PDB entry 6IZD | X-ray diffraction, 1.60 A resolution | chain A

== Chain A ==
Name: Beta-lactamase
From: Vibrio parahaemolyticus
Notes: EC 3.5.2.6
UniProt: A0A3E1IK87 (A0A3E1IK87_VIBPH); residues 29-291 here correspond to UniProt positions 21-283 (UniProt number = residue number - 8)
Sequence (269 residues; each row starts with the number of its first residue):
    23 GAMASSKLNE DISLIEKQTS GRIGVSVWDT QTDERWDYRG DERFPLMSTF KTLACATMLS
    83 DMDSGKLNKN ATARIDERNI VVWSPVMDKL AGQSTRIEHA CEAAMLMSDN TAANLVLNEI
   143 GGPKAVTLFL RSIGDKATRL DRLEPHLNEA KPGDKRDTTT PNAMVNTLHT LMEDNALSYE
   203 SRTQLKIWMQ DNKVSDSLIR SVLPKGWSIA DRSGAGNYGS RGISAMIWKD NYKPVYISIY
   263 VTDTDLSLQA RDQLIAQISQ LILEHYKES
Disordered / not traced: 23-28, 289-291
Cystine bridges: C77-C123
Differences from the reference sequence: expression tag (23-28); engineered mutation H168 (Arg160 in A0A3E1IK87), I221 (Met213 in A0A3E1IK87)

== Summary ==
Chain A is Beta-lactamase (Vibrio parahaemolyticus); the structure, Crystal structure of the
chromosome-encoded beta-lactamase mutant R168H/M221I of Vibrio parahaemolyticus, was determined by X-ray
diffraction (same publication as 6IZC).
